Entry 8OOA (electron microscopy, 3.18 A resolution); this record covers chains L and Q of the 8 polymer chains in the assembly.

[Chain L]
Molecule: DNA Strand 2
Sequence (226 nucleotides; row label = number of the first residue in the row; numbers below 1 keep their minus sign (DC-152 is residue -152)):
  -152 CGGTACCCGG GGATCCTCTA GAGTGGGAGC TCGGAACACT ATCCGACTGG CACCGGCAAG
   -92 GTCGCTGTTC AATACATGCA CAGGATGTAT ATATCTGACA CGTGCCTGGA GACTAGGGAG
   -32 TAATCCCCTT GGCGGTTAAA ACGCGGGGGA CAGCGCGTAC GTGCGTTTAA GCGGTGCTAG
    28 AGCTTGCTAC GACCAATTGA GCGGCCTCGG CACCGGGATT CTCCAG
Disordered / not traced: -152 to -30, 73

[Chain Q]
Protein: Histone H3.1
Organism: Homo sapiens
Reference sequence: P68431 (H31_HUMAN); residues 1-135 here correspond to UniProt positions 2-136 (UniProt number = residue number + 1)
Chain sequence (135 residues; numbered 1 to 135; the number before each row is that of its first residue):
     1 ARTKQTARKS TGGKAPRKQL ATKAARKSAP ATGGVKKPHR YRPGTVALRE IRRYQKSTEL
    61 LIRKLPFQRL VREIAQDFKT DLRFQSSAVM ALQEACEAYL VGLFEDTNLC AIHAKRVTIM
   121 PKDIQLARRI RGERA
Disordered / not traced: 1-36, 135
Swiss-Prot annotation at these positions:
  - modified residue: Arg2 (Asymmetric dimethylarginine), Thr3 (Phosphothreonine), Lys4 (Allysine), Gln5 (5-glutamyl dopamine), Thr6 (Phosphothreonine), Arg8 (Citrulline), Lys9 (N6,N6,N6-trimethyllysine), Ser10 (ADP-ribosylserine), Thr11 (Phosphothreonine), Lys14 (N6-(2-hydroxyisobutyryl)lysine), Arg17 (Asymmetric dimethylarginine), Lys18 (N6-(2-hydroxyisobutyryl)lysine), Lys23 (N6-(2-hydroxyisobutyryl)lysine), Arg26 (Citrulline), Lys27 (N6,N6,N6-trimethyllysine), Ser28 (ADP-ribosylserine), Lys36 (N6,N6,N6-trimethyllysine), Lys37 (N6-methyllysine), Tyr41 (Phosphotyrosine), Lys56 (N6,N6,N6-trimethyllysine) and 8 more in UniProt
  - lipidation: Lys18 (N6-decanoyllysine)

[Chain L / chain Q interface]
Contacting residue pairs (20):
  DT-24(L) - Arg83(Q)  hydrogen bond to the sugar
  DT-23(L) - Arg83(Q)  phosphate contact
  DT-23(L) - Phe84(Q)  hydrogen bond to the phosphate
  DA-14(L) - Arg63(Q)  sugar contact
  DA-13(L) - Arg63(Q)  phosphate contact
  DG-8(L) - Arg40(Q)  base contact
  DG-5(L) - Arg42(Q)  salt bridge to the phosphate
  DG-5(L) - Pro43(Q)  phosphate contact
  DG-4(L) - Thr118(Q)  phosphate contact
  DA-3(L) - Arg116(Q)  phosphate contact
  DA-3(L) - Val117(Q)  hydrogen bond to the phosphate
  DA-3(L) - Thr118(Q)  hydrogen bond to the phosphate
  DC-2(L) - Arg116(Q)  phosphate contact
  DC-2(L) - Met120(Q)  phosphate contact
  DT69(L) - Tyr41(Q)  phosphate contact
  DC70(L) - His39(Q)  sugar contact
  DC70(L) - Tyr41(Q)  phosphate contact
  DC70(L) - Arg42(Q)  hydrogen bond to the phosphate
  DC70(L) - Thr45(Q)  hydrogen bond to the phosphate
  DC71(L) - Arg42(Q)  salt bridge to the phosphate
Other interface residues (no listed pair), chain L (14 interface residues in all): DG-22, DG-6
Other interface residues (no listed pair), chain Q (15 interface residues in all): Arg72, Lys115

[Overview]
14 residues of chain L face 15 of chain Q across their interface; the contacts include 6 hydrogen bonds and 2
salt bridges. Polar pairs include DT-24(L)-Arg83(Q), DT-23(L)-Phe84(Q) and DA-3(L)-Val117(Q).
Chain L is DNA Strand 2 and chain Q is Histone H3.1 (Homo sapiens); the structure, CryoEM Structure INO80core
Hexasome complex Hexasome refinement state1, was determined by electron microscopy (same publication as 8OO7,
8OO9, 8OOC, 8OOF, 8OOP, 8OOR, 8OOS and 8OOT).
